Entry 6V7F (X-ray diffraction, 2.02 A resolution); this record covers chains A and E of the 3 polymer chains in the assembly.

# Chain A (and E)
Molecule: Arginase-1
From: Homo sapiens
Notes: EC 3.5.3.1; chain E of this document is another copy of the same molecule, construct and numbering; everything in this record applies to it too
Reference sequence: P05089 (ARGI1_HUMAN); numbering as in UniProt (aligned over 1-322)
Chain sequence (322 residues; numbered 1 to 322; the number before each row is that of its first residue):
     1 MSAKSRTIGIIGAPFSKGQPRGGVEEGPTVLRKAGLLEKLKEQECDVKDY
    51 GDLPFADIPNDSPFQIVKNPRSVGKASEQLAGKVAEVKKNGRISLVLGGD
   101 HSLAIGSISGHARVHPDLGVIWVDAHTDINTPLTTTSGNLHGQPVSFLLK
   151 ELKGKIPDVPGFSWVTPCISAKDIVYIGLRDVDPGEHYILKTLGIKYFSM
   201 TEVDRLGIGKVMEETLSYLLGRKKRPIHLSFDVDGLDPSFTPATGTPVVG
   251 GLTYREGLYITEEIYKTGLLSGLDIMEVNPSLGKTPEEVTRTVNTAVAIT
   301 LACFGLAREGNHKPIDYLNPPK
Not modelled in the structure: 1, 320-322 (chain E: 1, 321-322)
Metal / ion sites: Mn2+ site 1: H101, D124, D128, D232 (together with QRJ); Mn2+ site 2: D124, H126, D232, D234 (together with QRJ)
Small-molecule neighbours: QRJ ({3-[(5R,7S,8S)-8-azaniumyl-8-carboxy-2-azaspiro[4.4]nonan-2-ium-7-yl]propyl}(trihydroxy)borate(1-)): H101, D124, H126, D128, N130, T135, S137, N139, H141, G142, D181, D183, E186, D232, D234, T246, E277
UniProt features mapped onto this chain:
  - binding site (Mn(2+)): H101, D124, H126, D128, D232, D234
  - binding site (substrate): H126 to N130, S137 to N139, D183, T246, E277
  - modified residue: K17 (N6-succinyllysine), S62 (Phosphoserine), S72 (Phosphoserine), K75 (N6-succinyllysine), S163 (Phosphoserine), S217 (Phosphoserine)
  - natural variant: I11 (I11T: In ARGIN), G27 (G27D: In ARGIN), G74 (G74V: In ARGIN), A125 (A125V: In ARGIN), T134 (T134I: In ARGIN), G138 (G138V: In ARGIN), R180 (R180T: In ARGIN), G235 (G235R: In ARGIN), R308 (R308Q: In ARGIN)
From the paper describing this entry:
  - binding site for QRJ: D181

# How chain A and chain E interact
Pairs across the interface (45; chain A residue first):
  I208(A) - D204(E)
  G209(A) - R205(E)
  Y254(A) - V249(E)
  R255(A) - M200(E)
  R255(A) - V203(E)
  R255(A) - D204(E)  salt bridge
  R255(A) - G250(E)
  R255(A) - G251(E)  hydrogen bond (side chain-backbone)
  R255(A) - T253(E)
  R255(A) - E256(E)  salt bridge
  Y259(A) - T201(E)
  Y259(A) - D204(E)
  Y259(A) - R205(E)  hydrogen bond
  E262(A) - T201(E)  hydrogen bond
  E263(A) - R205(E)  salt bridge
  K266(A) - R205(E)
  R308(A) - L179(E)
  R308(A) - R180(E)
  R308(A) - D181(E)
  R308(A) - M200(E)
  R308(A) - T201(E)  hydrogen bond
  R308(A) - D204(E)  salt bridge
  E309(A) - V182(E)
  E309(A) - H187(E)  salt bridge
  E309(A) - K191(E)  salt bridge
  E309(A) - Y197(E)  hydrogen bond
  E309(A) - S199(E)
  G310(A) - V182(E)
  G310(A) - H187(E)  hydrogen bond (backbone-side chain)
  N311(A) - P184(E)
  N311(A) - H187(E)
  H312(A) - P184(E)
  H312(A) - H187(E)  hydrogen bond
  H312(A) - Y188(E)
  I315(A) - Y188(E)
  D316(A) - Y188(E)  hydrogen bond
  Y317(A) - T134(E)
  Y317(A) - P184(E)
  Y317(A) - G185(E)
  Y317(A) - Y188(E)  hydrophobic
  L318(A) - L152(E)  hydrophobic
  L318(A) - K155(E)  hydrogen bond (backbone-side chain)
  L318(A) - Y188(E)
  L318(A) - I189(E)  hydrophobic
  N319(A) - K155(E)  hydrogen bond
Interface residues without a listed pair, chain A (19 interface residues in all): E256
Interface residues without a listed pair, chain E (29 interface residues in all): T131, L190, E202, L252

# Summary
19 residues of chain A and 29 residues of chain E are in contact, with 10 hydrogen bonds and 6 salt bridges.
Polar contacts include R255(A)-D204(E), R255(A)-E256(E) and E263(A)-R205(E). Ligands of chain A: compound QRJ.
UniProt lists 6 Mn2+-binding residues and 11 substrate-binding residues on chain A. The paper reports a
binding site for QRJ at D181(A).
Chain A and chain E are both Arginase-1 (Homo sapiens); the structure, Human Arginase1 Complexed with Bicyclic
Inhibitor Compound 13, was determined by X-ray diffraction, deposited together with 6V7C, 6V7D and 6V7E.
